PDB entry 9IUT | X-ray diffraction, 2.09 A resolution | chains B and C of the 3 polymer chains in the assembly

Chain B:
Name: H2Mab-250 VL-SARAH(S37C)
Source organism: Mus musculus
Sequence (171 residues; each row starts with the number of its first residue; a row labelled like 30A-30E holds insertion residues (30A, then the next letters in order); numbers below 1 keep their minus sign (Gly-1 is residue -1)):
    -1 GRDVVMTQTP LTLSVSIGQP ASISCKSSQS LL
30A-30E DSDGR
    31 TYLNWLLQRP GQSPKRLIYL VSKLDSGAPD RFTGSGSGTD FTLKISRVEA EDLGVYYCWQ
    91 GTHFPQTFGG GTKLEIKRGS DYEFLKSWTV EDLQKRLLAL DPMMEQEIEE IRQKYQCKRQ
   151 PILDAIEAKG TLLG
Not modelled in the structure: -1, 108-113
Disulfide bonds: Cys23-Cys88

Chain C:
Name: H2Mab-250 epitope peptide
Notes: EC 2.7.10.1
Reference sequence: P04626 (ERBB2_HUMAN); residues 611-618 here = UniProt positions 611-618
Sequence (8 residues; each row starts with the number of its first residue):
   611 MPIWKFPD
Swiss-Prot annotation at these positions:
  - mutagenesis: Met611 (M611A: Prevents synthesis of isoform 2)
From the paper describing this entry:
  - conformationally variable residues: Met611 to Asp618

Interface between chain B and chain C:
Residue-residue contacts - 21 pairs, chain B then chain C:
  Asp30A(B) - Lys615(C)  salt bridge
  Arg30E(B) - Met611(C)
  Arg30E(B) - Pro612(C)
  Tyr32(B) - Pro612(C)
  Tyr32(B) - Ile613(C)
  Tyr32(B) - Trp614(C)
  Asn34(B) - Trp614(C)
  Arg46(B) - Ile613(C)
  Tyr49(B) - Ile613(C)  hydrophobic
  Leu50(B) - Met611(C)  hydrophobic
  Leu50(B) - Pro612(C)
  Trp89(B) - Trp614(C)
  Gln90(B) - Trp614(C)
  Gly91(B) - Trp614(C)
  Gly91(B) - Lys615(C)
  Thr92(B) - Lys615(C)  hydrogen bond (backbone-side chain)
  Phe94(B) - Lys615(C)
  Phe94(B) - Phe616(C)
  Phe94(B) - Pro617(C)
  Gln96(B) - Trp614(C)
  Gln96(B) - Lys615(C)  hydrogen bond (side chain-backbone)

Overview:
Chain B and chain C form an interface of 13 and 7 residues respectively, with 2 hydrogen bonds and 1 salt
bridge. Among the polar pairs are Asp30A(B)-Lys615(C), Thr92(B)-Lys615(C) and Gln96(B)-Lys615(C). From
UniProt: one mutagenesis site on chain C. The paper reports conformational variability at Met611(C).
Chain B is H2Mab-250 VL-SARAH(S37C) (Mus musculus) and chain C is H2Mab-250 epitope peptide; the structure,
Crystal structure of cancer-specific anti-HER2 antibody H2Mab-250 in complex with epitope peptide, was
determined by X-ray diffraction.
